Entry 4EBY (X-ray diffraction, 1.65 A resolution); this record covers chain A.

== Chain A ==
Molecule: Chitin elicitor receptor kinase 1
Organism: Arabidopsis thaliana
UniProtKB: A8R7E6 (A8R7E6_ARATH); residue numbers follow UniProt; this construct covers 25-230
Sequence (212 residues; numbered 25 to 236; the number before each row is that of its first residue):
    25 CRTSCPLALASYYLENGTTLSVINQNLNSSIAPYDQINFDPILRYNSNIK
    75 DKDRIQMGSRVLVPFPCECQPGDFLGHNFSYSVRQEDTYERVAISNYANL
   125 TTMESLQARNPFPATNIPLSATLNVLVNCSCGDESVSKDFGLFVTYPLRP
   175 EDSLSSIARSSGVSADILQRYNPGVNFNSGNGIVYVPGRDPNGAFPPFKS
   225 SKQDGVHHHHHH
Unresolved in the structure: 225-236
Construct notes: expression tag (231-236)
Swiss-Prot annotation at these positions:
  - binding site (chitin): Gln109 to Arg115, Pro137 to Leu143
  - glycosylation (N-linked (GlcNAc...) asparagine): Asn40, Asn52, Asn102, Asn123, Asn152
  - mutagenesis: Ala138 (A138H: Slower chitin-mediated phosphorylation)
Disulfide bonds: Cys25-Cys93, Cys29-Cys155, Cys91-Cys153
Covalent attachments: N-acetylglucosamine (NAG) linked to Asn40, Asn52, Asn102, Asn123, Asn152

== Summary ==
Covalently linked N-acetylglucosamine: at Asn40, Asn52, Asn102, Asn123 and Asn152. Curated annotation
(UniProt) lists 14 chitin-binding residues and one mutagenesis site.
Chain A is Chitin elicitor receptor kinase 1 (Arabidopsis thaliana); the structure, Crystal structure of the
ectodomain of a receptor like kinase, was determined by X-ray diffraction (same publication as 4EBZ).
